6GVW - chains A and F of the 10 polymer chains in the assembly; structure by X-ray diffraction, 3.75 A resolution.

# Chain A (and F)
Name: BRCA1-A complex subunit Abraxas 1
Organism: Mus musculus
Notes: chain F of this document is another copy of the same molecule, construct and numbering; everything in this record applies to it too
Reference sequence: Q8BPZ8 (ABRX1_MOUSE); residues 1-407 here = UniProt positions 1-407
Sequence (411 residues; row label = number of the first residue in the row; numbers below 1 keep their minus sign (Gly-3 is residue -3)):
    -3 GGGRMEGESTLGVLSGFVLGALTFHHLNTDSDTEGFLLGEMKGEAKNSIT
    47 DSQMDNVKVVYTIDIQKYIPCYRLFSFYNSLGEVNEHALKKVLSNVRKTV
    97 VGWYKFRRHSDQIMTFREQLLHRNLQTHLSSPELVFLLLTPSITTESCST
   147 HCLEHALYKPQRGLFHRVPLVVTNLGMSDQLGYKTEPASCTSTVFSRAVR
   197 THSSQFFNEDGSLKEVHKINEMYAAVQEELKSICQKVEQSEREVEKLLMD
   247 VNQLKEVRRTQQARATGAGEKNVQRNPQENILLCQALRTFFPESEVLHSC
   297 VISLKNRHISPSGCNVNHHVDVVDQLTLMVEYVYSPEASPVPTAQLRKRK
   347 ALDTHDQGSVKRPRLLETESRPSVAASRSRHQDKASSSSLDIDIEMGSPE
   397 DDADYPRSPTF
Not modelled in the structure: -3 to 2, 263-272, 325-407 (chain F: -3 to 0, 264-273, 331-407)
Sequence notes: expression tag (-3 to 0)
UniProt features mapped onto this chain:
  - motif: Ser404 to Phe407 (pSXXF motif)
  - modified residue (Phosphoserine): Ser48, Ser384, Ser385, Ser394, Ser404
What the authors report for this chain:
  - specificity-determining residues: Ile139

# Chain A / chain F interface
Contacting residue pairs (23; chain A residue first):
  Glu36(A) - Ser185(F)
  Glu40(A) - Glu182(F)
  Gln62(A) - Ser185(F)  hydrogen bond (side chain-backbone)
  Gln62(A) - Thr187(F)
  Gln176(A) - Gln176(F)
  Ser185(A) - Glu36(F)  hydrogen bond
  Val190(A) - Glu225(F)
  Val195(A) - Met218(F)  hydrophobic
  Gln201(A) - Lys214(F)  hydrogen bond (backbone-side chain)
  Phe202(A) - Glu211(F)
  Phe202(A) - Lys214(F)
  Phe202(A) - Ile215(F)  hydrophobic
  Glu211(A) - Glu211(F)
  Lys214(A) - Gln201(F)
  Lys214(A) - Phe202(F)
  Glu217(A) - His198(F)
  Met218(A) - His198(F)
  Met218(A) - Phe202(F)  hydrophobic
  Ala221(A) - His198(F)
  Val222(A) - Ala194(F)  hydrophobic
  Glu225(A) - Val190(F)
  Glu225(A) - Arg193(F)  salt bridge
  Ile229(A) - Val190(F)  hydrophobic
Interface residues without a listed pair, chain A (23 interface residues in all): Lys38, Asp60, Thr187, Ala194, His198, Ile215
Interface residues without a listed pair, chain F (24 interface residues in all): Asp60, Gln62, Pro183, Cys186, Val195, Ala221, Val222, Ile229

# In short
The interface between chain A and chain F involves 23 residues on one side and 24 on the other, with 3
hydrogen bonds and 1 salt bridge. Polar pairs include Glu225(A)-Arg193(F), Gln62(A)-Ser185(F) and
Ser185(A)-Glu36(F). The paper reports the specificity determinant Ile139(A).
Chain A and chain F are both BRCA1-A complex subunit Abraxas 1 (Mus musculus); the structure, Crystal
structure of the BRCA1-A complex, was determined by X-ray diffraction.
